9J0A - chains B and C of the 3 polymer chains in the assembly; structure by X-ray diffraction, 3.30 A resolution.

[Chain B]
Protein: 64-kDa C-terminal product
Source organism: Mus musculus
UniProt: Q61550 (RAD21_MOUSE); residues 282-420 here = UniProt positions 282-420
Chain sequence (143 residues; row label = number of the first residue in the row):
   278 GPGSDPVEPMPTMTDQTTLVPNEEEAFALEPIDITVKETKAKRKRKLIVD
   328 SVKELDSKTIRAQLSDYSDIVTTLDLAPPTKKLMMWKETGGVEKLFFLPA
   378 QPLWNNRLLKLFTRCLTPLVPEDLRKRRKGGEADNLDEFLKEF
Disordered / not traced: 278-320, 395-420
Construct notes: expression tag (278-281)

[Chain C]
Protein: Ankyrin repeat domain-containing protein 11
Source organism: Mus musculus
UniProt: E9Q4F7 (ANR11_MOUSE); residues 221-257 here correspond to UniProt positions 342-378 (UniProt number = residue number + 121)
Chain sequence (41 residues; row label = number of the first residue in the row):
   217 GPGSPVKDEYEFDEDDEQDRVPPVDDKHLLKKDYRKEAKAN
Disordered / not traced: 217-223, 248-257
Construct notes: expression tag (217-220)

[Interface between chain B and chain C]
Contacting residue pairs (9):
  Lys330(B) with Glu233(C), salt bridge
  Glu331(B) with Asp232(C); Glu233(C)
  Ser334(B) with Phe228(C); Glu230(C), hydrogen bond (side chain-backbone); Asp231(C), hydrogen bond
  Ile337(B) with Phe228(C), hydrophobic
  Arg338(B) with Phe228(C)
  Leu341(B) with Phe228(C), hydrophobic
Other interface residues (no listed pair), chain C (6 interface residues in all): Asp229

[In short]
The chain B/chain C interface involves 6 residues from each chain; the contacts include 2 hydrogen bonds and 1
salt bridge. Among the polar pairs are Lys330(B)-Glu233(C), Ser334(B)-Glu230(C) and Ser334(B)-Asp231(C).
Here chain B is 64-kDa C-terminal product and chain C is Ankyrin repeat domain-containing protein 11, both
from Mus musculus. Entry 9J0A (Complex structure of ANKRD11/STAG2/RAD21) was determined by X-ray diffraction.
